PDB entry 8Y7F | X-ray diffraction, 2.95 A resolution | chains A and B

[Chain A (and B)]
Name: CRISPR-associated protein
Source organism: Marinitoga sp. 1155
Notes: chain B of this document is another copy of the same molecule, construct and numbering; everything in this record applies to it too
Reference sequence: A0A0H2SHM8 (A0A0H2SHM8_9BACT); residues 182-563 here = UniProt positions 182-563
Chain sequence (382 residues; numbered 182 to 563; the number before each row is that of its first residue):
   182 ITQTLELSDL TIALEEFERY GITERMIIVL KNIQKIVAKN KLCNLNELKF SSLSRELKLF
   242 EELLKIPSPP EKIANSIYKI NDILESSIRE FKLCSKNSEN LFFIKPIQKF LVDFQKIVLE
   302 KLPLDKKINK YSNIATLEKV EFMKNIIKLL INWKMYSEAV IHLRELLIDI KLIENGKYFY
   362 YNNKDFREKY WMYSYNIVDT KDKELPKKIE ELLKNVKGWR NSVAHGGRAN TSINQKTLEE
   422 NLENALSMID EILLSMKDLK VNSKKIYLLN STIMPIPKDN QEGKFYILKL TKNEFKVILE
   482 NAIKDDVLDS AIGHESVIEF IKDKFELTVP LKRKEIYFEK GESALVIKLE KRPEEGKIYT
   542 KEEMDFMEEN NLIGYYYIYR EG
Not modelled in the structure: 182-184, 378-383, 443, 534-537 (chain B: 182-184, 222-223, 276-285, 380-382)
Disulfides: Cys-224/Cys-275

[Chain A / chain B interface]
Contacting residue pairs - 76 pairs, chain A then chain B:
  Ile-193(A) with Arg-206(B)
  Glu-196(A) with Arg-206(B), salt bridge
  Glu-197(A) with Glu-197(B)
  Arg-200(A) with Glu-205(B), salt bridge
  Tyr-201(A) with Glu-197(B); Ile-203(B), hydrophobic; Glu-205(B), hydrogen bond; Arg-206(B)
  Ile-203(A) with Tyr-201(B), hydrophobic
  Glu-205(A) with Arg-200(B), salt bridge; Tyr-201(B), hydrogen bond
  Arg-206(A) with Glu-196(B), salt bridge
  Glu-243(A) with Gln-416(B)
  Lys-246(A) with Lys-335(B)
  Ile-247(A) with Ile-414(B); Asn-415(B); Gln-416(B)
  Pro-248(A) with Ser-403(B); Val-404(B); Gly-407(B); Gly-408(B)
  Ser-249(A) with Gly-407(B)
  Pro-250(A) with Gly-407(B); Gly-408(B); Ser-413(B)
  Pro-251(A) with Arg-409(B)
  Lys-253(A) with Ser-413(B), hydrogen bond
  Lys-335(A) with Lys-246(B), hydrogen bond (backbone-side chain)
  Tyr-337(A) with Ile-247(B), hydrophobic
  Ser-338(A) with Ser-338(B), hydrogen bond; Glu-339(B), hydrogen bond; Ile-342(B)
  Glu-339(A) with Ser-338(B); Glu-339(B)
  Ile-342(A) with Ser-338(B); Val-404(B); Ala-405(B); Gly-407(B)
  Arg-345(A) with His-406(B), hydrogen bond
  Glu-346(A) with His-406(B); Arg-409(B)
  Asp-350(A) with Arg-409(B), salt bridge
  Tyr-362(A) with Arg-409(B)
  Asn-363(A) with Ala-410(B), hydrogen bond (side chain-backbone); Asn-411(B)
  Lys-365(A) with His-406(B), hydrogen bond; Ala-410(B)
  Arg-368(A) with Arg-409(B)
  Glu-369(A) with His-406(B), salt bridge
  Val-404(A) with Pro-248(B); Ile-342(B)
  Ala-405(A) with Ile-342(B)
  His-406(A) with Ile-342(B); Arg-345(B), hydrogen bond; Glu-346(B); Glu-369(B), salt bridge
  Gly-407(A) with Pro-248(B); Ser-249(B); Pro-250(B); Ile-342(B)
  Gly-408(A) with Pro-248(B); Pro-250(B)
  Arg-409(A) with Pro-251(B); Glu-346(B), hydrogen bond (side chain-backbone); Leu-347(B); Asp-350(B), salt bridge; Tyr-362(B), hydrogen bond; Arg-368(B)
  Ala-410(A) with Asn-363(B); Lys-365(B)
  Ser-413(A) with Pro-250(B)
  Ile-414(A) with Ile-247(B)
  Asn-415(A) with Ile-247(B)
  Gln-416(A) with Glu-243(B); Ile-247(B)
  Leu-419(A) with Ile-247(B), hydrophobic
Other interface residues (no listed pair), chain A (49 interface residues in all): Trp-334, Met-336, His-343, Leu-347, Asn-364, Ser-403, Asn-411, Thr-412
Other interface residues (no listed pair), chain B (47 interface residues in all): Ile-193, Lys-253, Tyr-337, Asn-364, Asn-402, Thr-412, Leu-419

[Summary]
49 residues of chain A and 47 residues of chain B are in contact, with 12 hydrogen bonds and 8 salt bridges.
Polar contacts include Glu-196(A)/Arg-206(B), Arg-200(A)/Glu-205(B) and Asp-350(A)/Arg-409(B).
Chain A and chain B are both CRISPR-associated protein (Marinitoga sp. 1155); the structure, Crystal structure
of CARF domain-truncated Csx1-Crn2 from Marinitoga sp, was determined by X-ray diffraction (same publication
as 8Y7G).
